7XYB - chains C and T of the 9 polymer chains in the assembly; structure by electron microscopy, 3.70 A resolution.

Chain C:
Protein: DNA-directed RNA polymerase subunit beta
Organism: Pseudomonas aeruginosa
Notes: EC 2.7.7.6
UniProtKB: Q51561 (RPOB_PSEAE); residue numbers follow UniProt; this construct covers 1-1357
Chain sequence (1357 residues; row label = number of the first residue in the row):
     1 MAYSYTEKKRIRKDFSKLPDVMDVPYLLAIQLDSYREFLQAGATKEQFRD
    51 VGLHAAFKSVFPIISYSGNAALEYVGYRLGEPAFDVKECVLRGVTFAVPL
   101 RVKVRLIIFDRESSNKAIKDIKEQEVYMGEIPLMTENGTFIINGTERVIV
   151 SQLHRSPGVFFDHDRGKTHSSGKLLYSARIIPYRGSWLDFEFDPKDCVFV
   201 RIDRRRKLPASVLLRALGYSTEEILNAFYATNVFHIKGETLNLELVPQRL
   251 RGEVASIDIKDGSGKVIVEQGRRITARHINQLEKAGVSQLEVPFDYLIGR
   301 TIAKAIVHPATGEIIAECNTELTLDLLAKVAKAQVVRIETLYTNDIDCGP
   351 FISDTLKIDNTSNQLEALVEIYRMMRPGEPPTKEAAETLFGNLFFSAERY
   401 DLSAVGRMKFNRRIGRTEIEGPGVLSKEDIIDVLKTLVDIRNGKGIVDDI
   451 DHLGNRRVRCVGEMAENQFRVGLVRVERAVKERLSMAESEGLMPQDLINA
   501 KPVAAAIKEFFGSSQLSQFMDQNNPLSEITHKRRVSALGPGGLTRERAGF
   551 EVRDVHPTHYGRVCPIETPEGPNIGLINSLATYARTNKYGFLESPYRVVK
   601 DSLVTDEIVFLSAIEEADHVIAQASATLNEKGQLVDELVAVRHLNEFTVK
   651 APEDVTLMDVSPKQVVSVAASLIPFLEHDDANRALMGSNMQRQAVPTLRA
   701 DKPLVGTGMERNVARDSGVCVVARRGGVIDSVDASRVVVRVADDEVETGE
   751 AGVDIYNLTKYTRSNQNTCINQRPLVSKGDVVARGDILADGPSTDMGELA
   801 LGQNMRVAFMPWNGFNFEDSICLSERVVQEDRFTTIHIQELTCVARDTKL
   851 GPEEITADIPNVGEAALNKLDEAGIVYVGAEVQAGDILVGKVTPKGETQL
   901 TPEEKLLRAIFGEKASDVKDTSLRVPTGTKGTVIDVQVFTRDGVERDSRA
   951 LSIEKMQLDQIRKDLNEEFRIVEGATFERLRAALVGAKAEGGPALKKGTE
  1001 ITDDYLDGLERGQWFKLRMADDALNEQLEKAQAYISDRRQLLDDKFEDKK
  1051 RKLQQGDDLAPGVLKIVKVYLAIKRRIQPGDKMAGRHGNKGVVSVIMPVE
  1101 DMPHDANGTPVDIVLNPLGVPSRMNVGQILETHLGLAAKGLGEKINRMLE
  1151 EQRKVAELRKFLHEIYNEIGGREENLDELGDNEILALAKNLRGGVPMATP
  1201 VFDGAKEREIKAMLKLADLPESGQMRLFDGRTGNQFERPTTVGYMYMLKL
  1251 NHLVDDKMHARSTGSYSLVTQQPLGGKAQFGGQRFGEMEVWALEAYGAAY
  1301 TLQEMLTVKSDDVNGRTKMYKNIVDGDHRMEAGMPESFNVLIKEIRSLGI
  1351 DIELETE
Not modelled in the structure: 1-2, 231-339, 895-917, 988-1019, 1357

Chain T:
Molecule: template strand DNA
Sequence (79 nucleotides; row label = number of the first residue in the row):
     1 CTACCACAACGAGGTACCTCTCCACCACTCACCCAAAATTTAAATCCCAC
    51 CCTTCCAACTTAACACTCACTAACTCCAT
Not modelled in the structure: 1, 29-79

Chain C / chain T interface:
Residue-residue contacts - 12 pairs, chain C then chain T:
  Asn143(C) - DC22(T)  phosphate contact
  Arg147(C) - DT21(T)  hydrogen bond to the phosphate
  Arg147(C) - DC22(T)  salt bridge to the phosphate
  Lys508(C) - DC23(T)  salt bridge to the phosphate
  Gly512(C) - DC22(T)  sugar contact
  Gly1275(C) - DC18(T)  phosphate contact
  Gly1276(C) - DC18(T)  phosphate contact
  Lys1277(C) - DC18(T)  hydrogen bond to the phosphate
  Gln1283(C) - DC17(T)  phosphate contact
  Arg1284(C) - DA16(T)  sugar contact
  Arg1284(C) - DC17(T)  hydrogen bond to the phosphate
  Gly1286(C) - DA16(T)  phosphate contact
Also at the interface, not in a pair above, chain C (12 interface residues in all): Ser170, Ser513
Also at the interface, not in a pair above, chain T (7 interface residues in all): DA6

Overview:
12 residues of chain C and 7 residues of chain T are in contact; the contacts include 3 hydrogen bonds and 2
salt bridges. Polar contacts include Arg147(C)-DT21(T), Lys1277(C)-DC18(T) and Arg1284(C)-DC17(T).
Chain C is DNA-directed RNA polymerase subunit beta (Pseudomonas aeruginosa) and chain T is template strand
DNA; the structure, The cryo-EM structure of an AlpA-loaded complex, was determined by electron microscopy,
deposited together with 7XYA.
